4ORZ - chains A and B of the 3 polymer chains in the assembly; structure by X-ray diffraction, 2.00 A resolution.

== Chain A ==
Name: Tyrosine-protein kinase HCK
Source organism: Homo sapiens
Notes: EC 2.7.10.2; fragment: SH3 domain
UniProt: P08631 (HCK_HUMAN); numbering as in UniProt (aligned over 77-138)
Amino-acid sequence (67 residues; each row starts with the number of its first residue):
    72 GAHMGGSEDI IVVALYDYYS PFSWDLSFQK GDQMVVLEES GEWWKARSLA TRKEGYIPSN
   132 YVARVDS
Disordered / not traced: 72-80, 137-138
Construct notes: expression tag (72-76); engineered mutation Tyr90 (Glu in P08631), Ser91 (Ala in P08631), Pro92 (Ile in P08631), Phe93 (His in P08631), Ser94 (His in P08631), Trp95 (Glu in P08631)

== Chain B ==
Name: Protein Nef
Source organism: HIV-1 M:B_ARV2/SF2
Notes: fragment: Nef protein
UniProt: P03407 (NEF_HV1A2); residue numbers follow UniProt; this construct covers 45-157, 179-210
Amino-acid sequence (145 residues; row label = number of the first residue in the row; note: 21 numbers in that range are skipped by the numbering (no residue carries them; nothing is unmodelled there)):
    45 GAMASSNTAA TNADSAWLEA QEEEEVGFPV RPQVPLRPMT YKAALDISHF LKEKGGLEGL
   105 IWSQRRQEIL DLWIYHTQGY FPDWQNYTPG PGIRYPLTFG WCFKLVPVEP EKV
   179 DAEKEVLVWR FDSKLAFHHM ARELHPEYYK DA
Disordered / not traced: 45-70, 209-210
Construct notes: engineered mutation Met47 (Ile in P03407), Ala48 (Thr in P03407), Ser59 (Cys in P03407), Ala210 (Cys in P03407)
UniProt features mapped onto this chain:
  - region: Glu66 to Glu69 (Acidic), Pro73 to Pro82 (SH3-binding), Glu112 to Trp128 (Mediates dimerization, Nef-PTE1 interaction), Val152 to Val157, Asp179 to Val184 (Binding to ATP6V1H)
  - motif: Pro76 to Pro79 (PxxP)
  - site: Trp61, Leu62 (Cleavage)
  - mutagenesis: Arg75 (R75T: Complete loss of viral replication. Incapacity to trigger cellular activation, probably due to reduced interaction with the TCR environment), Ser107 (S107A: No effect)

== Interface between chain A and chain B ==
Contacting residue pairs (26):
  Tyr87(A) - Arg75(B)
  Tyr87(A) - Pro76(B)
  Asp88(A) - Arg75(B)
  Tyr89(A) - Thr121(B)  hydrogen bond (side chain-backbone)
  Tyr89(A) - Gln122(B)
  Pro92(A) - Phe94(B)
  Phe93(A) - Phe94(B)  hydrophobic
  Phe93(A) - Trp117(B)  hydrophobic
  Phe93(A) - Thr121(B)
  Phe93(A) - Gln122(B)
  Trp95(A) - Asp90(B)
  Trp95(A) - Ile91(B)
  Trp95(A) - Gln122(B)  hydrogen bond
  Asp96(A) - Gln122(B)  hydrogen bond
  Glu113(A) - Pro79(B)
  Trp114(A) - Val78(B)  hydrophobic
  Trp114(A) - Pro79(B)  hydrogen bond (side chain-backbone)
  Trp114(A) - Arg81(B)
  Trp114(A) - Thr121(B)
  Trp114(A) - Gln122(B)
  Pro129(A) - Pro79(B)
  Asn131(A) - Pro76(B)
  Asn131(A) - Gln77(B)  hydrogen bond (side chain-backbone)
  Asn131(A) - Pro79(B)
  Tyr132(A) - Arg75(B)
  Tyr132(A) - Pro76(B)  hydrogen bond (side chain-backbone)
Other interface residues (no listed pair), chain A (14 interface residues in all): Ser91, Ser130

== Overview ==
14 residues of chain A face 12 of chain B across their interface, with 6 hydrogen bonds. Polar pairs include
Tyr89(A)-Thr121(B), Trp95(A)-Gln122(B) and Asp96(A)-Gln122(B). From UniProt: 2 mutagenesis sites on chain B.
Chain A is Tyrosine-protein kinase HCK (Homo sapiens) and chain B is Protein Nef (HIV-1 M:B_ARV2/SF2); the
structure, HIV-1 Nef protein in complex with single domain antibody sdAb19 and an engineered Hck SH3 domain,
was determined by X-ray diffraction.
